Entry 2IER (X-ray diffraction, 2.70 A resolution); this record covers chains A and B.

# Chain A (and B)
Protein: UDP-3-O-[3-hydroxymyristoyl] N-acetylglucosamine deacetylase
Organism: Aquifex aeolicus
Notes: EC 3.5.1.-; chain B of this document is another copy of the same molecule, construct and numbering; everything in this record applies to it too
Reference sequence: O67648 (LPXC_AQUAE); the author numbering skips numbers that UniProt does not, so the offset changes along the chain: 1-63 = UniProt 1-63; 69-118 = UniProt 64-113; 120-163 = UniProt 114-157; 167-175 = UniProt 158-166; 1 more segments
Sequence (271 residues; row label = number of the first residue in the row; note: 12 numbers in that range are skipped by the numbering (no residue carries them; nothing is unmodelled there)):
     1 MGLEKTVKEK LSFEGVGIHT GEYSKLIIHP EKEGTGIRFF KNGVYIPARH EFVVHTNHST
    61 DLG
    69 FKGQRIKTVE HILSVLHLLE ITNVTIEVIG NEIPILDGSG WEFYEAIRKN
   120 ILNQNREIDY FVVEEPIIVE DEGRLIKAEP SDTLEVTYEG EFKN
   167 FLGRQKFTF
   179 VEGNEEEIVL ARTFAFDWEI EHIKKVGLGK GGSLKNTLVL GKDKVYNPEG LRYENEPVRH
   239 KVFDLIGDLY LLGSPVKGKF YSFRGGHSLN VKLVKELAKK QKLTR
Disordered / not traced: 1, 281-283
Differences from the reference sequence: engineered mutation Ala193 (Cys181 in O67648)
Swiss-Prot annotation at these positions:
  - active site: His265 (Proton donor)
  - binding site (Zn(2+)): His79, His238, Asp242
Metal / ion sites: Zn2+ site 1: Gly2, Glu126 (shared with His29(B), Glu95(B) of chain B); Zn2+ site 2: His58, His200; Zn2+ site 3: His58 (together with UDP); Zn2+ site 4: Glu78, His265; Zn2+ site 5: His79, His238, Asp242
Residues lining bound ligands: UDP (uridine-5'-diphosphate): Thr56, His58, Ser59, Arg143, Tyr157, Glu158, Gly159, Glu160, Phe161, Lys162, Phe192, Phe194, Glu197, Lys239, Arg262, Gly263, Gly264, His265
Reported in the primary citation:
  - binding site for UDP: Arg143, Glu160, Lys162, Glu197, Lys239, Arg262
  - Zn2+ coordination: Gly2, His29, His58, Glu78, His79, Glu95, Glu126, His200, His238, Asp242, His265
  - catalytic residues: Glu78, Thr191, His265 (citing earlier work)

# How chain A and chain B interact
Contacting residue pairs (16; chain A residue first):
  Gly2(A) - His29(B)
  Gly2(A) - Glu95(B)  hydrogen bond (backbone-side chain)
  Leu3(A) - Glu95(B)
  Leu3(A) - Ile97(B)  hydrophobic
  Asn122(A) - Phe40(B)
  Asn122(A) - Asn42(B)
  Asn122(A) - Gly43(B)  hydrogen bond (side chain-backbone)
  Asn124(A) - Ile97(B)
  Arg125(A) - Ile97(B)
  Glu126(A) - Lys10(B)  salt bridge
  Glu126(A) - Lys25(B)
  Glu126(A) - Ile27(B)
  Glu126(A) - His29(B)  salt bridge
  Glu126(A) - Glu95(B)
  Glu126(A) - Ile97(B)
  Ile127(A) - Lys10(B)
Other interface residues (no listed pair), chain A (9 interface residues in all): Gln123, Tyr129
Other interface residues (no listed pair), chain B (10 interface residues in all): Val96

# Summary
Chain A and chain B form an interface of 9 and 10 residues respectively; the contacts include 2 hydrogen bonds
and 2 salt bridges. Among the polar pairs are Glu126(A)-Lys10(B), Glu126(A)-His29(B) and Gly2(A)-Glu95(B). The
paper reports catalytic residues Glu78(A), Thr191(A) and His265(A); a binding site for UDP at Arg143(A),
Glu160(A) and Lys162(A) among others.
Chain A and chain B are both UDP-3-O-[3-hydroxymyristoyl] N-acetylglucosamine deacetylase (Aquifex aeolicus);
the structure, Crystal Structure of Aquifex aeolicus LpxC Complexed with Uridine 5'-Diphosphate, was
determined by X-ray diffraction, deposited together with 2IES.
